PDB entry 8B3O | electron microscopy, 2.97 A resolution | chains CCC and III of the 45 polymer chains in the assembly

# Chain CCC
Molecule: Head virion protein G6P
From: Enterobacteria phage f1
UniProt: P69531 (G6P_BPF1); residues 1-112 here = UniProt positions 1-112
Chain sequence (112 residues; row label = number of the first residue in the row):
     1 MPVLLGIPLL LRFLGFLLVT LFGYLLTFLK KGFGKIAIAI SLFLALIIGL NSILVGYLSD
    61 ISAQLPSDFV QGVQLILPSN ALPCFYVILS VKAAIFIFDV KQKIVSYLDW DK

# Chain III
Molecule: Attachment protein G3P
From: Enterobacteria phage f1
UniProt: P69169 (G3P_BPF1); residues 1-406 here correspond to UniProt positions 19-424 (UniProt number = residue number + 18)
Chain sequence (406 residues; each row starts with the number of its first residue):
     1 AETVESCLAK PHTENSFTNV WKDDKTLDRY ANYEGCLWNA TGVVVCTGDE TQCYGTWVPI
    61 GLAIPENEGG GSEGGGSEGG GSEGGGTKPP EYGDTPIPGY TYINPLDGTY PPGTEQNPAN
   121 PNPSLEESQP LNTFMFQNNR FRNRQGALTV YTGTVTQGTD PVKTYYQYTP VSSKAMYDAY
   181 WNGKFRDCAF HSGFNEDPFV CEYQGQSSDL PQPPVNAGGG SGGGSGGGSE GGGSEGGGSE
   241 GGGSEGGGSG GGSGSGDFDY EKMANANKGA MTENADENAL QSDAKGKLDS VATDYGAAID
   301 GFIGDVSGLA NGNGATGDFA GSNSQMAQVG DGDNSPLMNN FRQYLPSLPQ SVECRPFVFG
   361 AGKPYEFSID CDKINLFRGV FAFLLYVATF MYVFSTFANI LRNKES
Disordered / not traced: 1-256, 405-406
Curated features (UniProtKB/Swiss-Prot):
  - region: Glu-68 to Gly-86 (G1 (Gly-rich linker)), Thr-87 to Pro-123 (Hinge), Gly-218 to Gly-256 (G2 (Gly-rich linker)), Glu-235 to Ser-244 (Not essential for gene 3 function)
What the authors report for this chain:
  - self-association interface (contacts with another copy of this molecule); pairs are residue here / residue on that copy: Arg-402/Asn-399 (hydrogen bond)

# Interface between chain CCC and chain III
Residue-residue contacts (37):
  Leu-9(CCC) / Glu-277(III)
  Arg-12(CCC) / Glu-277(III)  salt bridge
  Phe-13(CCC) / Leu-280(III)
  Phe-13(CCC) / Gln-281(III)
  Phe-16(CCC) / Gln-281(III)
  Phe-16(CCC) / Ala-284(III)  hydrophobic
  Tyr-24(CCC) / Leu-288(III)  hydrogen bond (side chain-backbone)
  Tyr-24(CCC) / Asp-289(III)
  Phe-28(CCC) / Tyr-295(III)  hydrophobic
  Lys-31(CCC) / Gly-296(III)
  Lys-31(CCC) / Asp-300(III)
  Ile-38(CCC) / Ile-303(III)  hydrophobic
  Leu-42(CCC) / Asn-311(III)
  Phe-43(CCC) / Leu-401(III)  hydrophobic
  Ile-47(CCC) / Phe-397(III)
  Asn-51(CCC) / Phe-397(III)
  Ile-53(CCC) / Asp-333(III)
  Leu-54(CCC) / Val-393(III)  hydrophobic
  Tyr-57(CCC) / Asp-333(III)  hydrogen bond
  Leu-58(CCC) / Tyr-386(III)
  Ile-61(CCC) / Tyr-386(III)
  Ile-61(CCC) / Thr-389(III)
  Ser-62(CCC) / Tyr-386(III)
  Ala-63(CCC) / Ala-382(III)  hydrophobic
  Ala-63(CCC) / Phe-383(III)
  Ala-63(CCC) / Tyr-386(III)
  Gln-64(CCC) / Phe-383(III)
  Leu-65(CCC) / Phe-383(III)
  Pro-66(CCC) / Gly-379(III)
  Pro-66(CCC) / Val-380(III)  hydrophobic
  Phe-69(CCC) / Leu-376(III)  hydrophobic
  Phe-69(CCC) / Val-380(III)  hydrophobic
  Leu-89(CCC) / Phe-394(III)  hydrophobic
  Lys-92(CCC) / Ser-395(III)  hydrogen bond
  Ile-95(CCC) / Arg-402(III)
  Asp-99(CCC) / Arg-402(III)  salt bridge
  Val-100(CCC) / Leu-401(III)  hydrophobic
Interface residues without a listed pair, chain CCC (35 interface residues in all): Leu-5, Lys-35, Leu-50, Asp-68, Phe-85, Phe-96, Lys-103
Interface residues without a listed pair, chain III (35 interface residues in all): Lys-268, Thr-272, Lys-285, Ala-292, Ile-299, Ser-307, Phe-390, Met-391, Ala-398, Ile-400

# In short
The chain CCC/chain III interface involves 35 residues from each chain; the contacts include 3 hydrogen bonds
and 2 salt bridges. Among the polar pairs are Arg-12(CCC)/Glu-277(III), Asp-99(CCC)/Arg-402(III) and
Tyr-24(CCC)/Leu-288(III). The paper reports a self-association interface involving Arg-402(III).
Chain CCC is Head virion protein G6P and chain III is Attachment protein G3P, both from Enterobacteria phage
f1; the structure, CryoEM structure of the pointy tip (proteins pIII/pVI/pVIII) from the f1 filamentous
bacteriophage, was determined by electron microscopy together with 8B3P and 8B3Q from the same study.
